Entry 1PJ7 (X-ray diffraction, 2.10 A resolution); this record covers chain A.

Chain A:
Name: N, N-dimethylglycine oxidase
Organism: Arthrobacter globiformis
Notes: EC 1.5.3.10
Reference sequence: Q9AGP8 (Q9AGP8_ARTGO); residues 1-830 here = UniProt positions 1-830
Sequence (830 residues; each row starts with the number of its first residue):
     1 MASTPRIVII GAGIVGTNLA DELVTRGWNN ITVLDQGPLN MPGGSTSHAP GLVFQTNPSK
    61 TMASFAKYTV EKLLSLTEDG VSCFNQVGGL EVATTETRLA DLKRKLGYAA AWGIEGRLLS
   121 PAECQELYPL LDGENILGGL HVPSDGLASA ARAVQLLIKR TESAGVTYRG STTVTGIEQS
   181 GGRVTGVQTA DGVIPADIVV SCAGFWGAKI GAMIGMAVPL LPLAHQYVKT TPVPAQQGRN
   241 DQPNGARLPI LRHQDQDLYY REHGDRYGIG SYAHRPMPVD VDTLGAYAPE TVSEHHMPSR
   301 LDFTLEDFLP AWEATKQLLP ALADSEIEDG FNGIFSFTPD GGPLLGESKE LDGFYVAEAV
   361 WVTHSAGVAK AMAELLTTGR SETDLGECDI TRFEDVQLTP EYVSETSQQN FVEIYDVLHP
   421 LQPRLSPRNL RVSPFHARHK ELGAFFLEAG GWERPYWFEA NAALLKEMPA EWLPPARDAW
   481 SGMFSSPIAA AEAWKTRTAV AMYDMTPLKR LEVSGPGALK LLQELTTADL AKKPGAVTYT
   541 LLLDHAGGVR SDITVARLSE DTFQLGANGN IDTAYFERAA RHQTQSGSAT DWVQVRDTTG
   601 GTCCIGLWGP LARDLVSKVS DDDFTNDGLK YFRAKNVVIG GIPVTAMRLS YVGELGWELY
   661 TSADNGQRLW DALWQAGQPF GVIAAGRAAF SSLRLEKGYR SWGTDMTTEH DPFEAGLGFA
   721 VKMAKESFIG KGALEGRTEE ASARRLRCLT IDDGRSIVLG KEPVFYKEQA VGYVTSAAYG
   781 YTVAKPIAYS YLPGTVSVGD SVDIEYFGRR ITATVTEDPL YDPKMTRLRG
Disordered / not traced: 1-3
UniProt features mapped onto this chain:
  - active site: His-225, Tyr-259, Asp-552 (For 5,10-methylenetetrahydrofolate synthesis activity)
  - binding site (FAD): Ile-14, Val-15, Asp-35, Gln-36, Ser-45 to His-48, Leu-52, Val-174, Tyr-259, Val-360 to Thr-363
  - binding site ((6S)-5,6,7,8-tetrahydrofolate): Tyr-539, Thr-554, Gly-566, Glu-658 to Tyr-660
  - site (Important for catalytic activity): His-225, Tyr-259, Asp-552
  - modified residue: His-48 (Pros-8alpha-FAD histidine)
Covalently attached groups: flavin-adenine dinucleotide (FAD) linked to His-48
Ion coordination: Na+: Asp-257, Val-412
Ligand contacts:
  - FAD (flavin-adenine dinucleotide): Ile-10, Gly-11, Ala-12, Gly-13, Ile-14, Val-15, Gly-16, Leu-34, Asp-35, Gln-36, Gly-37, Pro-42, Gly-44, Ser-45, Thr-46, Ala-49, Pro-50, Gly-51, Leu-52, Thr-172, Thr-173, Val-174, Cys-202, Ala-203, Gly-204, Trp-206, Ile-210, His-225, Tyr-227, Tyr-259, Phe-331, Gly-333, Ile-334, Phe-335, Val-360, Trp-361, Val-362, Thr-363
  - 6S-folinic acid (FFO; N-[4-({[(6S)-2-amino-5-formyl-4-oxo-3,4,5,6,7,8-hexahydropteridin-6-yl]methyl}amino)benzoyl]-L-glutamic acid): Met-505, Leu-508, Tyr-539, Asp-552, Ile-553, Thr-554, Gly-566, Ala-567, Asn-568, Tyr-631, Phe-632, Leu-649, Tyr-651, Glu-658, Tyr-660, Tyr-699, Arg-700, Phe-719
From the paper describing this entry:
  - conformationally variable residues (side-chain flip): Leu-508, Tyr-539, Tyr-651, Arg-694
  - contacts within the chain: Asp-552/Asn-568 (backbone contact), Ser-551/Asn-568 (hydrogen bond), Arg-694/Asp-705 (salt bridge)
  - binding site for 6S-folinic acid: Met-505, Leu-508, Asp-552, Gly-566, Asn-568, Tyr-651, Glu-658
  - specificity-determining residues: Gly-566
  - catalytic residues: His-225, Tyr-259, Asp-552 (proposed by the authors, not directly observed)
  - mutagenesis - H225Q, Y259F: decreased catalytic activity

Overview:
Chain A binds 6S-folinic acid. Covalently linked flavin-adenine dinucleotide: at His-48. The Na+ site is built
by Asp-257 and Val-412. UniProt lists 3 active-site residues, 15 FAD-binding residues and 6
(6S)-5,6,7,8-tetrahydrofolate-binding residues. From the paper: catalytic residues His-225, Tyr-259 and
Asp-552; H225Q and Y259F reduce catalytic activity.
Chain A is N, N-dimethylglycine oxidase (Arthrobacter globiformis); the structure, Structure of
dimethylglycine oxidase of Arthrobacter globiformis in complex with folinic acid, was determined by X-ray
diffraction (same publication as 1PJ5).
